5EL3 - chains A and B; structure by X-ray diffraction, 1.59 A resolution.

Chain A (and B):
Name: KH domain-containing, RNA-binding, signal transduction-associated protein 3
Organism: Homo sapiens
Notes: fragment: RNA binding protein, residues 50-160; chain B of this document is another copy of the same molecule, construct and numbering; everything in this record applies to it too
Reference sequence: O75525 (KHDR3_HUMAN); residue numbers follow UniProt; this construct covers 50-160
Amino-acid sequence (113 residues; row label = number of the first residue in the row):
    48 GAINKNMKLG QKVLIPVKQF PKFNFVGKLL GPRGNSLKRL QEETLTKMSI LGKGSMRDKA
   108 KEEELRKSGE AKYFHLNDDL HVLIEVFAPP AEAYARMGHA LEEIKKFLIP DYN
Not modelled in the structure: 48-52 (chain B: fully traced)
Sequence notes: expression tag (48-49)
Modified positions: Mse-54, Mse-95, Mse-103, Mse-144 (selenomethionine; parent Met)
UniProt features mapped onto this chain:
  - mutagenesis: Tyr-141 (Y141E: Fails to influence alternative splicing of CD44, NRXN2 and NRXN3)
What the authors report for this chain:
  - mutagenesis - Y141E: unchanged binding to UAAA RNAs
  - mutagenesis - Y141E: decreased binding to two UAAA-binding sites
  - mutagenesis - Y141E: abolished signaling in response to Neurexin2
  - mutagenesis - Y141E: decreased localization

Interface between chain A and chain B:
Residue-residue contacts - 25 pairs, chain A then chain B:
  Mse-54(A) with Gln-58(B)
  Gln-58(A) with Mse-54(B); Tyr-141(B), hydrogen bond
  Lys-59(A) with Gly-48(B), hydrogen bond (backbone-backbone)
  Val-60(A) with Gly-48(B)
  Leu-61(A) with Gly-48(B), hydrogen bond (backbone-backbone)
  Pro-137(A) with Leu-148(B)
  Ala-138(A) with Gly-145(B); Leu-148(B), hydrophobic; Glu-149(B)
  Tyr-141(A) with Gly-57(B); Gln-58(B), hydrogen bond; Tyr-141(B), hydrophobic; Mse-144(B), hydrophobic; Gly-145(B); Leu-148(B), hydrophobic
  Mse-144(A) with Tyr-141(B), hydrophobic
  Gly-145(A) with Ala-138(B); Tyr-141(B)
  Leu-148(A) with Ile-50(B); Pro-137(B); Ala-138(B), hydrophobic; Tyr-141(B), hydrophobic
  Glu-149(A) with Ala-138(B)
  Lys-152(A) with Ile-50(B)
Also at the interface, not in a pair above, chain A (17 interface residues in all): Leu-56, Gly-57, Ala-142, Ile-151
Also at the interface, not in a pair above, chain B (16 interface residues in all): Ala-49, Asn-51, Leu-56, Ala-142

Overview:
Chain A and chain B form an interface of 17 and 16 residues respectively; the contacts include 4 hydrogen
bonds. Polar pairs include Gln-58(A)/Tyr-141(B), Lys-59(A)/Gly-48(B) and Leu-61(A)/Gly-48(B). From the paper:
Y141E of chain A reduces binding to two UAAA-binding sites; Y141E of chain A abolishes signaling in response
to Neurexin2.
Both chains are KH domain-containing, RNA-binding, signal transduction-associated protein 3 (Homo sapiens).
Entry 5EL3 (Structure of the KH domain of T-STAR) was determined by X-ray diffraction, deposited together with
5ELR, 5ELS, 5ELT and 5EMO.
